PDB entry 7JPQ | electron microscopy, 3.50 A resolution | chains B and D of the 4 polymer chains in the assembly

== Chain B ==
Name: Origin recognition complex subunit 2
From: Homo sapiens
UniProt: Q13416 (ORC2_HUMAN); residues 1-577 here = UniProt positions 1-577
Sequence (577 residues; numbered 1 to 577; the number before each row is that of its first residue):
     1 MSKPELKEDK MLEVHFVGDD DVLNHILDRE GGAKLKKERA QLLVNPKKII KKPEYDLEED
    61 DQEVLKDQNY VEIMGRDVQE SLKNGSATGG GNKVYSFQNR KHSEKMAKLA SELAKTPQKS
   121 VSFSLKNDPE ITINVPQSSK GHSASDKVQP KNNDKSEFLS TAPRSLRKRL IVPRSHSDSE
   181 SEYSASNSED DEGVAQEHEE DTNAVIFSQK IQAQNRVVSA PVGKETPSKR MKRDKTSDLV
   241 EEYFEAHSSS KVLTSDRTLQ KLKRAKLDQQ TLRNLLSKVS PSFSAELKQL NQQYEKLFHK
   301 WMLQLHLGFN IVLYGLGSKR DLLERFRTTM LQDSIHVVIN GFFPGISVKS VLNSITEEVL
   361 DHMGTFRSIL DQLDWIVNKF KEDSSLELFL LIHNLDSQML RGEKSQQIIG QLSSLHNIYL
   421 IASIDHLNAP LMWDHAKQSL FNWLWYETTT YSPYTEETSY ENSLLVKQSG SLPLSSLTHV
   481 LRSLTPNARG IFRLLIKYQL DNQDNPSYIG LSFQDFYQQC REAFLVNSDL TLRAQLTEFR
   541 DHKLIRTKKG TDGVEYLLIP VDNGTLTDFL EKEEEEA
Unresolved in the structure: 1-267, 506-509, 551-553, 572-577
Curated features (UniProtKB/Swiss-Prot):
  - modified residue: Thr-116 (Phosphothreonine), Ser-122 (Phosphoserine), Ser-138 (Phosphoserine), Thr-226 (Phosphothreonine), Ser-248 (Phosphoserine), Ser-280 (Phosphoserine)

== Chain D ==
Name: Origin recognition complex subunit 4
From: Homo sapiens
UniProt: O43929 (ORC4_HUMAN); residue numbers follow UniProt; this construct covers 1-436
Sequence (436 residues; row label = number of the first residue in the row):
     1 MSSRKSKSNS LIHTECLSQV QRILRERFCR QSPHSNLFGV QVQYKHLSEL LKRTALHGES
    61 NSVLIIGPRG SGKTMLINHA LKELMEIEEV SENVLQVHLN GLLQINDKIA LKEITRQLNL
   121 ENVVGDKVFG SFAENLSFLL EALKKGDRTS SCPVIFILDE FDLFAHHKNQ TLLYNLFDIS
   181 QSAQTPIAVI GLTCRLDILE LLEKRVKSRF SHRQIHLMNS FGFPQYVKIF KEQLSLPAEF
   241 PDKVFAEKWN ENVQYLSEDR SVQEVLQKHF NISKNLRSLH MLLMLALNRV TASHPFMTAV
   301 DLMEASQLCS MDSKANIVHG LSVLEICLII AMKHLNDIYE EEPFNFQMVY NEFQKFVQRK
   361 AHSVYNFEKP VVMKAFEHLQ QLELIKPMER TSGNSQREYQ LMKLLLDNTQ IMNALQKYPN
   421 CPTDVRQWAT SSLSWL
Unresolved in the structure: 1-16, 143-151, 360-362, 432-436
Curated features (UniProtKB/Swiss-Prot):
  - binding site (ATP): Gly-67 to Thr-74
  - modified residue: Lys-7 (N6-methyllysine)
  - natural variant: Tyr-174 (Y174C: In MGORS2)
  - mutagenesis: Lys-73 (K73A/E: Impairs ORC complex formation), Asp-159 to Glu-160 (Impairs ORC complex formation)
Bound ions: Mg2+: Thr-74 (together with ATP)
Residues lining bound ligands: ATP (adenosine-5'-triphosphate): Gln-31, His-34, Asn-36, Leu-37, Phe-38, Val-40, Pro-68, Arg-69, Gly-70, Ser-71, Gly-72, Lys-73, Thr-74, Met-75, Leu-276, Arg-277, His-280

== Chain B / chain D interface ==
Pairs across the interface - 9 pairs, chain B then chain D:
  Arg-493(B) / Lys-168(D)  hydrogen bond (side chain-backbone)
  Tyr-517(B) / Arg-390(D)
  Glu-522(B) / His-166(D)
  Ala-523(B) / His-166(D)
  Phe-524(B) / Ile-105(D)  hydrophobic
  Phe-524(B) / Leu-163(D)  hydrophobic
  Asp-529(B) / Arg-390(D)  salt bridge
  Arg-533(B) / Arg-390(D)  hydrogen bond (side chain-backbone)
  Glu-555(B) / Glu-389(D)
Interface residues without a listed pair, chain B (11 interface residues in all): Phe-513, Gln-514, Val-554
Interface residues without a listed pair, chain D (11 interface residues in all): Glu-203, Pro-387, Met-388, Thr-391, Ser-392

== In short ==
The chain B/chain D interface involves 11 residues from each chain; the contacts include 2 hydrogen bonds and
1 salt bridge. Polar pairs include Asp-529(B)/Arg-390(D), Arg-493(B)/Lys-168(D) and Arg-533(B)/Arg-390(D).
Chain D binds ATP.
Here chain B is Origin recognition complex subunit 2 and chain D is Origin recognition complex subunit 4, both
from Homo sapiens. Entry 7JPQ (ORC-O2-5: Human Origin Recognition Complex (ORC) with subunits 2,3,4,5) was
determined by electron microscopy, deposited together with 7JPP, 7JPR, 7JPS and 7JPO.
